Entry 3M2V (X-ray diffraction, 1.80 A resolution); this record covers chains B and D of the 6 polymer chains in the assembly.

# Chain B
Name: Methyl-coenzyme M reductase I subunit beta
Source organism: Methanothermobacter marburgensis
Notes: EC 2.8.4.1
Reference sequence: P11560 (MCRB_METTM); residue numbers follow UniProt; this construct covers 2-443
Amino-acid sequence (442 residues; row label = number of the first residue in the row):
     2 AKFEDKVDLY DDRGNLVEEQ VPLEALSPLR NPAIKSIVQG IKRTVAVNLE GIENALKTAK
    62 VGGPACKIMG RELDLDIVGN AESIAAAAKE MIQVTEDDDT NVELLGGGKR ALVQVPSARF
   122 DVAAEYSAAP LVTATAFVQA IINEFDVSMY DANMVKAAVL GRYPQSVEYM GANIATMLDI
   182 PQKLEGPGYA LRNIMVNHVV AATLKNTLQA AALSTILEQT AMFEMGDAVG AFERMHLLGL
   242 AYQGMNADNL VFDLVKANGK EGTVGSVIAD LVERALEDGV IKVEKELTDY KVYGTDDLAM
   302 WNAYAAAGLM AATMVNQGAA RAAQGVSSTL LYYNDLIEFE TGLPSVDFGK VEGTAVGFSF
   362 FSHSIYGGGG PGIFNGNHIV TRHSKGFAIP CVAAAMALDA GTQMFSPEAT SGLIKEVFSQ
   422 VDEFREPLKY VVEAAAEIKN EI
Curated features (UniProtKB/Swiss-Prot):
  - binding site (coenzyme M): Tyr367
  - binding site (coenzyme B): Gly369
Metal / ion sites: Mg2+ near Asp271 (its only coordinating residue here)
Ligand contacts:
  - 1-thioethanesulfonic acid (COM): Phe361, Ser365, Tyr367
  - factor 430 (F43): Ser365, Ile366, Tyr367
  - Coenzyme B / XP8: Phe361, Phe362, Tyr367, Gly368, Gly369, His379, Ile380, Val381

# Chain D
Name: Methyl-coenzyme M reductase I subunit alpha
Source organism: Methanothermobacter marburgensis
Notes: EC 2.8.4.1
Reference sequence: P11558 (MCRA_METTM); residues 2-550 here = UniProt positions 2-550
Amino-acid sequence (549 residues; numbered 2 to 550; the number before each row is that of its first residue):
     2 ADKLFINALK KKFEESPEEK KTTFYTLGGW KQSERKTEFV NAGKEVAAKR GIPQYNPDIG
    62 TPLGQRVLMP YQVSTTDTYV EGDDLHFVNN AAMQQMWDDI RRTVIVGLNH AHAVIEKRLG
   122 KEVTPETITH YLETVNHAMP GAAVVQEHMV ETHPALVADS YVKVFTGNDE IADEIDPAFV
   182 IDINKQFPED QAETLKAEVG DGIWQVVRIP TIVSRTCDGA TTSRWSAMQI GMSMISAYKQ
   242 AAGEAATGDF AYAAKHAEVI HMGTYLPVRR ARGENEPGGV PFGYLADICQ SSRVNYEDPV
   302 RVSLDVVATG AMLYDQIWLG SYMSGGVGFT QYATAAYTDN ILDDFTYFGK EYVEDKYGLC
   362 EAPNNMDTVL DVATEVTFYG LEQYEEYPAL LEDQFGGSQR AAVVAAAAGC STAFATGNAQ
   422 TGLSGWYLSM YLHKEQHSRL GFYGYDLQDQ CGASNVFSIR GDEGLPLELR GPNYPNYAMN
   482 VGHQGEYAGI SQAPHAARGD AFVFNPLVKI AFADDNLVFD FTNVRGEFAK GALREFEPAG
   542 ERALITPAK
Disordered / not traced: 550
Modified residues: His257 (n1-methylated histidine; MHS); Arg271 (5-methyl-arginine; AGM); Gln400 (2-methyl-glutamine; MGN); Gly445 (thioglycin; GL3); Cys452 (s-methylcysteine; SMC)
Curated features (UniProtKB/Swiss-Prot):
  - binding site (coenzyme F430): Gln147
  - binding site (coenzyme B): Arg225, Lys256, His257, Arg270
  - binding site (coenzyme M): Tyr333, Tyr444
  - modified residue: His257 (Pros-methylhistidine), Arg271 (5-methylarginine), Gly445 (1-thioglycine), Asp450 (Z: -2,3-didehydroaspartate), Cys452 (S-methylcysteine)
Metal / ion sites: factor 430 Ni: Gln147 (together with 1-thioethanesulfonic acid)
Ligand contacts:
  - 1-thioethanesulfonic acid (COM): Tyr333, Phe443, Tyr444, Gly445
  - factor 430 (F43), molecule 1: Ala143, Ala144, Val145, Val146, Gln147, Met150, Val151, Met229, Gln230, Met233, Ile236, Ala243, Gly244
  - factor 430 (F43), molecule 2: Gly326, Gly327, Val328, Gly329, Phe330, Thr331, Gln332, Tyr333, Phe396, Gly397, Gly398, Gln400, Gly442, Phe443
  - Coenzyme B / XP8, molecule 1: Arg225, Lys256, His257
  - Coenzyme B / XP8, molecule 2: Arg270, Arg271, Leu320, Met324, Ser325, Phe330, Tyr333, Phe443, Ala479, Met480, Asn481, Val482

# Interface between chain B and chain D
Contacting residue pairs (104):
  Val62(B) - Phe505(D)
  Gly63(B) - Leu470(D)
  Gly63(B) - Phe505(D)
  Pro65(B) - Ile261(D)
  Pro65(B) - Asn506(D)  hydrogen bond (backbone-side chain)
  Ala66(B) - Asn506(D)
  Ala66(B) - Pro507(D)
  Ala66(B) - Leu508(D)  hydrophobic
  Cys67(B) - Phe505(D)
  Cys67(B) - Asn506(D)
  Lys68(B) - Glu199(D)  salt bridge
  Lys68(B) - Phe503(D)
  Lys68(B) - Val504(D)
  Lys68(B) - Phe505(D)  hydrogen bond (backbone-backbone)
  Ile69(B) - Pro467(D)  hydrophobic
  Ile69(B) - Glu469(D)
  Ile69(B) - Leu470(D)  hydrophobic
  Ile69(B) - His496(D)
  Ile69(B) - Val504(D)
  Met70(B) - Thr195(D)
  Met70(B) - His496(D)
  Met70(B) - Arg499(D)
  Met70(B) - Asp501(D)
  Met70(B) - Phe503(D)  hydrophobic
  Gly71(B) - Arg499(D)
  Arg72(B) - Asn419(D)
  Arg72(B) - Gln421(D)  hydrogen bond
  Arg72(B) - Pro467(D)
  Arg72(B) - Glu469(D)  salt bridge
  Val139(B) - Ile460(D)  hydrophobic
  Ile143(B) - Ile460(D)  hydrophobic
  Met150(B) - Met367(D)  hydrophobic
  Met150(B) - Phe458(D)
  Tyr151(B) - Asn365(D)
  Tyr151(B) - Asn366(D)
  Tyr151(B) - Met367(D)  hydrogen bond (side chain-backbone)
  Tyr151(B) - Thr422(D)
  Tyr151(B) - Phe458(D)  hydrophobic
  Ala153(B) - Ile460(D)
  Asn154(B) - Gln421(D)
  Asn154(B) - Ile460(D)
  Asn154(B) - Pro467(D)
  Met155(B) - Pro467(D)  hydrophobic
  Lys157(B) - Ile460(D)
  Lys157(B) - Arg461(D)
  Lys157(B) - Gly462(D)  hydrogen bond (side chain-backbone)
  Lys157(B) - Gly465(D)  hydrogen bond (side chain-backbone)
  Ala158(B) - Pro467(D)
  Ala158(B) - Leu470(D)  hydrophobic
  Gly162(B) - Leu466(D)
  Arg163(B) - Pro282(D)
  Arg163(B) - Tyr285(D)  hydrogen bond
  Arg163(B) - Leu466(D)
  Arg163(B) - Leu470(D)
  Tyr164(B) - Gly462(D)
  Tyr164(B) - Asp463(D)
  Tyr164(B) - Leu466(D)
  Pro165(B) - Gly462(D)
  Pro165(B) - Asp463(D)
  Pro165(B) - Leu466(D)
  Pro165(B) - Asn474(D)  hydrogen bond (backbone-side chain)
  Pro165(B) - Tyr475(D)  hydrophobic
  Pro165(B) - Pro476(D)
  Gln166(B) - Gly279(D)  hydrogen bond (side chain-backbone)
  Gln166(B) - Gly280(D)  hydrogen bond (side chain-backbone)
  Gln166(B) - Leu466(D)
  Gln166(B) - Leu470(D)
  Gln166(B) - Gly472(D)  hydrogen bond (side chain-backbone)
  Gln166(B) - Pro473(D)
  Gln166(B) - Asn474(D)  hydrogen bond (side chain-backbone)
  Gln166(B) - Tyr475(D)  hydrogen bond (side chain-backbone)
  Val168(B) - Tyr266(D)
  Val168(B) - Pro268(D)
  Glu169(B) - Tyr266(D)  hydrogen bond
  Met171(B) - Thr265(D)
  Lys184(B) - Tyr266(D)
  Gln325(B) - Arg119(D)
  Gln325(B) - Ala246(D)
  Ser363(B) - Ala246(D)
  His364(B) - Gly244(D)
  His364(B) - Glu245(D)  hydrogen bond (backbone-backbone)
  His364(B) - Ala246(D)
  Ser365(B) - Thr248(D)
  Ser365(B) - Gly249(D)
  Ile366(B) - Met229(D)
  Ile366(B) - Met233(D)  hydrophobic
  Ile366(B) - Ile236(D)  hydrophobic
  Ile366(B) - Thr248(D)
  Ile366(B) - Ala252(D)
  Tyr367(B) - Met229(D)  hydrophobic
  Tyr367(B) - Lys256(D)  hydrogen bond (backbone-side chain)
  Gly368(B) - Ala252(D)
  Gly368(B) - Lys256(D)
  Gly369(B) - Tyr253(D)
  Gly370(B) - Gly249(D)
  Ile374(B) - Tyr253(D)
  Thr403(B) - Arg119(D)
  Gln404(B) - Arg119(D)
  Met405(B) - Val115(D)  hydrophobic
  Met405(B) - Arg119(D)
  Met405(B) - Asp250(D)
  Phe406(B) - Asp250(D)
  Phe406(B) - Tyr253(D)  hydrophobic
  Phe406(B) - Ala258(D)  hydrophobic
Interface residues without a listed pair, chain B (50 interface residues in all): Lys61, Thr136, Gln140, Asp152, Leu161, Ser167, Ile181, Gly371
Interface residues without a listed pair, chain D (65 interface residues in all): His111, Ala114, Lys118, Gly232, Leu267, Val281, Ala420, Ser459, Leu468, Arg471

# In short
Chain B and chain D form an interface of 50 and 65 residues respectively, with 16 hydrogen bonds and 2 salt
bridges. Among the polar pairs are Lys68(B)-Glu199(D), Arg72(B)-Glu469(D) and Pro65(B)-Asn506(D).
Here chain B is Methyl-coenzyme M reductase I subunit beta and chain D is Methyl-coenzyme M reductase I
subunit alpha, both from Methanothermobacter marburgensis. Entry 3M2V (Structural Insight into Methyl-Coenzyme
M Reductase Chemistry using Coenzyme B Analogues) was determined by X-ray diffraction together with 3M1V,
3M2R, 3M2U, 3M30 and 3M32 from the same study.
